Entry 4N53 (X-ray diffraction, 3.31 A resolution); this record covers chains C and D of the 4 polymer chains in the assembly.

[Chain C]
Molecule: Capsid protein VP3
Organism: Enterovirus A71
UniProtKB: S5ZCI0 (S5ZCI0_9ENTO); residues 1-242 here correspond to UniProt positions 324-565 (UniProt number = residue number + 323)
Amino-acid sequence (242 residues; each row starts with the number of its first residue):
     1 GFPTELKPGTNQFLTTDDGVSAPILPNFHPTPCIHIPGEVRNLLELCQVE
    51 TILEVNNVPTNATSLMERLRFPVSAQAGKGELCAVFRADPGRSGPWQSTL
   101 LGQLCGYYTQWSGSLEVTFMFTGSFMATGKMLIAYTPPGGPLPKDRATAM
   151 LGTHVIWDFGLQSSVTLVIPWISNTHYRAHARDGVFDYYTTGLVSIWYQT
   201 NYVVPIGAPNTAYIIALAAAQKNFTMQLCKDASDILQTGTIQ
Construct notes: conflict Gln227 (Lys550 in S5ZCI0)

[Chain D]
Molecule: Capsid protein VP4
Organism: Enterovirus A71
UniProtKB: S6C3M9 (S6C3M9_9ENTO); numbering as in UniProt (aligned over 1-69)
Amino-acid sequence (69 residues; each row starts with the number of its first residue):
     1 MGSQVSTQRSGSHENSNSATEGSTINYTTINYYKDSYAATAGKQSLKQDP
    51 DKFANPVKDIFTEMAAPLK
Disordered / not traced: 1-11

[Chain C / chain D interface]
Contacting residue pairs - 40 pairs, chain C then chain D:
  Asp18(C) - Thr40(D)
  Asp18(C) - Ala41(D)  hydrogen bond (side chain-backbone)
  Asp18(C) - Gly42(D)  hydrogen bond (side chain-backbone)
  Val20(C) - Ile30(D)
  Val20(C) - Tyr32(D)  hydrophobic
  Val20(C) - Tyr33(D)  hydrophobic
  Val20(C) - Ala38(D)
  Val20(C) - Thr40(D)
  Ser21(C) - Tyr33(D)
  Ser21(C) - Ala38(D)
  Pro23(C) - Tyr37(D)
  Pro23(C) - Ala38(D)  hydrophobic
  Leu25(C) - Asp35(D)
  Leu25(C) - Tyr37(D)  hydrogen bond (backbone-side chain)
  Pro26(C) - Lys34(D)
  Pro26(C) - Asp35(D)
  Asn27(C) - Asn15(D)  hydrogen bond
  Asn27(C) - Lys34(D)
  Asn27(C) - Asp35(D)  hydrogen bond (backbone-side chain)
  Phe28(C) - Asn17(D)  hydrogen bond (backbone-side chain)
  His29(C) - Asn15(D)
  Pro30(C) - Asn17(D)
  Gly38(C) - Lys52(D)
  Gly38(C) - Phe53(D)
  Glu39(C) - Lys52(D)  hydrogen bond (backbone-side chain)
  Glu39(C) - Phe53(D)
  Val40(C) - Phe53(D)  hydrophobic
  Arg41(C) - Lys47(D)
  Arg41(C) - Lys52(D)
  Asn42(C) - Gln48(D)
  Leu44(C) - Gln48(D)
  Glu45(C) - Gln48(D)
  Glu45(C) - Asp49(D)  hydrogen bond (side chain-backbone)
  Gln48(C) - Pro50(D)
  Gln48(C) - Ala54(D)
  Val49(C) - Phe53(D)  hydrophobic
  Leu161(C) - Leu68(D)
  Gln162(C) - Ala66(D)
  Gln162(C) - Pro67(D)
  Gln162(C) - Leu68(D)  hydrogen bond (side chain-backbone)
Interface residues without a listed pair, chain C (25 interface residues in all): Gly19, Ala22, Ile24, Leu46
Interface residues without a listed pair, chain D (28 interface residues in all): Ser16, Ser18, Ala19, Ala39, Leu46, Lys69

[Overview]
25 residues of chain C face 28 of chain D across their interface, with 9 hydrogen bonds. Polar contacts
include Asp18(C)-Ala41(D), Asp18(C)-Gly42(D) and Leu25(C)-Tyr37(D).
Here chain C is Capsid protein VP3 and chain D is Capsid protein VP4, both from Enterovirus A71. Entry 4N53
(Human enterovirus 71 uncoating intermediate captured at atomic resolution) was determined by X-ray
diffraction (same publication as 4N43).
